Entry 7MLB (X-ray diffraction, 3.60 A resolution); this record covers chains A and C of the 9 polymer chains in the assembly.

# Chain A
Molecule: DNA-directed RNA polymerase subunit alpha
Source organism: Thermus thermophilus (strain HB8 / ATCC 27634 / DSM 579)
Notes: EC 2.7.7.6
UniProt: Q5SHR6 (RPOA_THET8); numbering as in UniProt (aligned over 1-315)
Sequence (315 residues; numbered 1 to 315; the number before each row is that of its first residue):
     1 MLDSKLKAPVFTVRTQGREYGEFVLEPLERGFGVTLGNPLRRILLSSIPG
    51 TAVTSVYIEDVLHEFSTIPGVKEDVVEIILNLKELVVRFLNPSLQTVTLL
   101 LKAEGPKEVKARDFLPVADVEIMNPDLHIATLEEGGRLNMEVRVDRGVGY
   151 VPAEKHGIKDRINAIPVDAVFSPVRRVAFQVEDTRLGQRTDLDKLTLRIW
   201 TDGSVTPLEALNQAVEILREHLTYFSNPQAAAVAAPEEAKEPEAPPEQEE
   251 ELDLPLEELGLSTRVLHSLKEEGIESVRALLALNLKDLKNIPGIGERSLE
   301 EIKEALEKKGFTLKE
Not modelled in the structure: 1-3, 230-315

# Chain C
Molecule: DNA-directed RNA polymerase subunit beta
Source organism: Thermus thermophilus (strain HB8 / ATCC 27634 / DSM 579)
Notes: EC 2.7.7.6
UniProt: Q8RQE9 (RPOB_THET8); residues 1-1119 here = UniProt positions 1-1119
Sequence (1119 residues; row label = number of the first residue in the row):
     1 MEIKRFGRIREVIPLPPLTEIQVESYRRALQADVPPEKRENVGIQAAFRE
    51 TFPIEEEDKGKGGLVLDFLEYRLGEPPFPQDECREKDLTYQAPLYARLQL
   101 IHKDTGLIKEDEVFLGHIPLMTEDGSFIINGADRVIVSQIHRSPGVYFTP
   151 DPARPGRYIASIIPLPKRGPWIDLEVEPNGVVSMKVNKRKFPLVLLLRVL
   201 GYDQETLARELGAYGELVQGLMDESVFAMRPEEALIRLFTLLRPGDPPKR
   251 DKAVAYVYGLIADPRRYDLGEAGRYKAEEKLGIRLSGRTLARFEDGEFKD
   301 EVFLPTLRYLFALTAGVPGHEVDDIDHLGNRRIRTVGELMTDQFRVGLAR
   351 LARGVRERMLMGSEDSLTPAKLVNSRPLEAAIREFFSRSQLSQFKDETNP
   401 LSSLRHKRRISALGPGGLTRERAGFDVRDVHRTHYGRICPVETPEGANIG
   451 LITSLAAYARVDELGFIRTPYRRVVGGVVTDEVVYMTATEEDRYTIAQAN
   501 TPLEGNRIAAERVVARRKGEPVIVSPEEVEFMDVSPKQVFSVNTNLIPFL
   551 EHDDANRALMGSNMQTQAVPLIRAQAPVVMTGLEERVVRDSLAALYAEED
   601 GEVAKVDGNRIVVRYEDGRLVEYPLRRFYRSNQGTALDQRPRVVVGQRVR
   651 KGDLLADGPASENGFLALGQNVLVAIMPFDGYNFEDAIVISEELLKRDFY
   701 TSIHIERYEIEARDTKLGPERITRDIPHLSEAALRDLDEEGVVRIGAEVK
   751 PGDILVGRTSFKGESEPTPEERLLRSIFGEKARDVKDTSLRVPPGEGGIV
   801 VRTVRLRRGDPGVELKPGVREVVRVYVAQKRKLQVGDKLANRHGNKGVVA
   851 KILPVEDMPHLPDGTPVDVILNPLGVPSRMNLGQILETHLGLAGYFLGQR
   901 YISPIFDGAKEPEIKELLAQAFEVYFGKRKGEGFGVDKREVEVLRRAEKL
   951 GLVTPGKTPEEQLKELFLQGKVVLYDGRTGEPIEGPIVVGQMFIMKLYHM
  1001 VEDKMHARSTGPYSLITQQPLGGKAQFGGQRFGEMEVWALEAYGAAHTLQ
  1051 EMLTLKSDDIEGRNAAYEAIIKGEDVPEPSVPESFRVLVKELQALALDVQ
  1101 TLDEKDNPVDIFEGLASKR
Not modelled in the structure: 57-63, 1119

# How chain A and chain C interact
Contacting residue pairs - 76 pairs, chain A then chain C:
  Glu-22(A) with Phe-934(C)
  Asn-38(A) with Gly-977(C); Arg-978(C), hydrogen bond (side chain-backbone); Thr-979(C), hydrogen bond (side chain-backbone); Gly-980(C), hydrogen bond (side chain-backbone)
  Arg-41(A) with Glu-856(C); His-860(C), hydrogen bond; Gly-864(C), hydrogen bond (side chain-backbone)
  Arg-42(A) with Glu-856(C), hydrogen bond (side chain-backbone); Asp-857(C), salt bridge; Gly-977(C), hydrogen bond (side chain-backbone); Arg-978(C)
  Ser-46(A) with Glu-856(C)
  Leu-62(A) with Ile-745(C), hydrophobic; Gly-746(C)
  His-63(A) with Ile-745(C); Ile-799(C); Val-800(C); Val-801(C)
  Glu-64(A) with Lys-830(C), salt bridge
  Phe-65(A) with Phe-628(C); Ile-703(C), hydrophobic; Val-801(C), hydrophobic; Lys-830(C)
  Ser-66(A) with Phe-628(C)
  Thr-67(A) with Gly-608(C); Asn-609(C), hydrogen bond
  Ile-68(A) with Asp-607(C)
  Pro-69(A) with Asp-607(C)
  Gly-70(A) with Asp-607(C), hydrogen bond (backbone-side chain)
  Val-71(A) with Asp-607(C), hydrogen bond (backbone-side chain); Gly-608(C), hydrogen bond (backbone-backbone)
  Lys-72(A) with Val-606(C); Gly-608(C); Pro-641(C); Val-643(C), hydrogen bond (side chain-backbone)
  Asp-74(A) with Arg-627(C), salt bridge; Arg-640(C)
  Leu-80(A) with Arg-573(C); Asp-698(C)
  Lys-83(A) with Lys-696(C), hydrogen bond (side chain-backbone); Asp-698(C), salt bridge
  Glu-133(A) with Lys-605(C); Val-606(C), hydrogen bond (side chain-backbone); Arg-610(C), salt bridge; Val-645(C)
  Tyr-150(A) with Glu-692(C); Leu-695(C), hydrogen bond (side chain-backbone); Lys-696(C); Lys-832(C)
  Ile-162(A) with Arg-744(C)
  Asp-168(A) with Asp-698(C); Lys-832(C), salt bridge
  Arg-176(A) with Asp-863(C), hydrogen bond (side chain-backbone); Gly-864(C)
  Val-177(A) with Gly-864(C)
  Ala-178(A) with Pro-862(C); Asp-863(C); Gly-864(C)
  Phe-179(A) with Asp-937(C); Arg-939(C), hydrogen bond (backbone-side chain)
  Gln-180(A) with Arg-929(C); Phe-934(C); Gly-935(C), hydrogen bond (side chain-backbone); Asp-937(C)
  Val-181(A) with Asp-937(C), hydrogen bond (backbone-side chain); Lys-938(C), hydrogen bond (backbone-backbone)
  Glu-182(A) with Gly-935(C), hydrogen bond (side chain-backbone); Lys-938(C)
  Asp-183(A) with Lys-938(C), salt bridge
  Asp-191(A) with Lys-938(C), salt bridge
  Leu-192(A) with Lys-938(C), hydrogen bond (backbone-side chain)
  Asp-193(A) with Lys-938(C), salt bridge
  Thr-196(A) with Phe-934(C)
  Arg-198(A) with Glu-932(C), salt bridge; Phe-934(C)
Also at the interface, not in a pair above, chain A (43 interface residues in all): Val-34, Leu-45, Val-76, Thr-131, Glu-154, Val-170, Trp-200
Also at the interface, not in a pair above, chain C (52 interface residues in all): Ile-572, Arg-642, Val-644, Ala-828, Gln-829, Val-855, Thr-865, Val-936, Asp-976

# Summary
Chain A and chain C form an interface of 43 and 52 residues respectively, with 22 hydrogen bonds and 10 salt
bridges. Polar contacts include Arg-42(A)/Asp-857(C), Glu-64(A)/Lys-830(C) and Asp-74(A)/Arg-627(C).
Here chain A is DNA-directed RNA polymerase subunit alpha and chain C is DNA-directed RNA polymerase subunit
beta, both from Thermus thermophilus (strain HB8 / ATCC 27634 / DSM 579). Entry 7MLB (Crystal structure of
Thermus thermophilus transcription initiation complex with 5nt RNA) was determined by X-ray diffraction
together with 7MLI, 7MLJ and 7RDQ from the same study.
